3JCO - chains L and M of the 47 polymer chains in the assembly; structure by electron microscopy, 4.80 A resolution (low resolution: residue-level contacts below are approximate; hydrogen-bond / salt-bridge calls are withheld).

# Chain L
Name: 26S protease subunit RPT4
From: Saccharomyces cerevisiae S288c
UniProt: P53549 (PRS10_YEAST); numbering as in UniProt (aligned over 1-437)
Sequence (437 residues; numbered 1 to 437; the number before each row is that of its first residue):
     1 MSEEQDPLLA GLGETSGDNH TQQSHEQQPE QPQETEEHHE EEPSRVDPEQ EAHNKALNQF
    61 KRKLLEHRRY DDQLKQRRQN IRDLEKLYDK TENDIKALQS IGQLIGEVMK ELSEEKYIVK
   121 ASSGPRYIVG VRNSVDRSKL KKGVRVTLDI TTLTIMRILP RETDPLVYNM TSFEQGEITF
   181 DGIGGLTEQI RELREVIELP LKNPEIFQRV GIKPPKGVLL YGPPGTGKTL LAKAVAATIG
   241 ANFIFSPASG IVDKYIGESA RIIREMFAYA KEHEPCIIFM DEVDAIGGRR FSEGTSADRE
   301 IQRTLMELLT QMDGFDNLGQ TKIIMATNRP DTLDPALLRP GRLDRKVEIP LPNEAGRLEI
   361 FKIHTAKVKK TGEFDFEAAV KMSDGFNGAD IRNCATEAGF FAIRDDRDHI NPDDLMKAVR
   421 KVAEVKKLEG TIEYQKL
Not modelled in the structure: 1-62, 206-212, 428-437
Curated features (UniProtKB/Swiss-Prot):
  - binding site (ATP): Gly-222 to Thr-229
  - modified residue: Ser-2 (N-acetylserine)

# Chain M
Name: 26S protease regulatory subunit 6A
From: Saccharomyces cerevisiae S288c
UniProt: P33297 (PRS6A_YEAST); residue numbers follow UniProt; this construct covers 1-434
Sequence (434 residues; numbered 1 to 434; the number before each row is that of its first residue):
     1 MATLEELDAQ TLPGDDELDQ EILNLSTQEL QTRAKLLDNE IRIFRSELQR LSHENNVMLE
    61 KIKDNKEKIK NNRQLPYLVA NVVEVMDMNE IEDKENSEST TQGGNVNLDN TAVGKAAVVK
   121 TSSRQTVFLP MVGLVDPDKL KPNDLVGVNK DSYLILDTLP SEFDSRVKAM EVDEKPTETY
   181 SDVGGLDKQI EELVEAIVLP MKRADKFKDM GIRAPKGALM YGPPGTGKTL LARACAAQTN
   241 ATFLKLAAPQ LVQMYIGEGA KLVRDAFALA KEKAPTIIFI DELDAIGTKR FDSEKSGDRE
   301 VQRTMLELLN QLDGFSSDDR VKVLAATNRV DVLDPALLRS GRLDRKIEFP LPSEDSRAQI
   361 LQIHSRKMTT DDDINWQELA RSTDEFNGAQ LKAVTVEAGM IALRNGQSSV KHEDFVEGIS
   421 EVQARKSKSV SFYA
Not modelled in the structure: 39-69, 86-112, 205-213, 425-434
Curated features (UniProtKB/Swiss-Prot):
  - binding site (ATP): Gly-222 to Thr-229
  - modified residue: Ala-2 (N-acetylalanine), Tyr-180 (Phosphotyrosine)

# Interface between chain L and chain M
Residue-residue contacts (95; chain L residue first):
  Lys-63(L) with Glu-5(M)
  Leu-64(L) with Met-1(M); Glu-5(M)
  Glu-66(L) with Glu-5(M)
  His-67(L) with Leu-4(M); Glu-5(M)
  Tyr-70(L) with Leu-4(M); Glu-5(M); Asp-8(M); Ala-9(M); Leu-12(M)
  Gln-73(L) with Leu-12(M)
  Leu-74(L) with Asp-15(M)
  Arg-77(L) with Asp-15(M); Asp-16(M); Asp-19(M)
  Asn-80(L) with Asp-19(M)
  Ile-81(L) with Leu-18(M); Asp-19(M); Ile-22(M)
  Leu-84(L) with Ile-22(M)
  Leu-87(L) with Arg-33(M)
  Tyr-88(L) with Ile-22(M); Ser-26(M); Glu-29(M); Arg-33(M)
  Asp-89(L) with Glu-29(M)
  Thr-91(L) with Arg-33(M)
  Glu-92(L) with Glu-29(M)
  Asp-94(L) with Gly-133(M)
  Ile-95(L) with Glu-29(M); Thr-32(M); Arg-33(M); Leu-36(M)
  Ala-97(L) with Gly-133(M)
  Leu-98(L) with Leu-37(M); Asn-71(M); Leu-154(M)
  Ser-100(L) with Pro-130(M); Leu-154(M)
  Ile-101(L) with Ser-152(M)
  Gly-102(L) with Phe-128(M); Leu-129(M); Ser-152(M); Tyr-153(M)
  Gln-103(L) with Val-127(M); Phe-128(M)
  Leu-104(L) with Thr-126(M); Val-127(M); Tyr-153(M)
  Ile-105(L) with Val-118(M); Thr-126(M); Val-127(M); Phe-128(M)
  Ser-122(L) with Lys-120(M); Thr-126(M)
  Ser-123(L) with Arg-124(M); Gln-125(M); Thr-126(M)
  Thr-147(L) with Phe-128(M)
  Arg-157(L) with Phe-128(M)
  Pro-247(L) with Arg-303(M)
  Ala-248(L) with Arg-303(M)
  Ser-249(L) with Arg-299(M); Arg-303(M)
  Lys-254(L) with Ile-256(M); Arg-299(M)
  Glu-282(L) with Lys-295(M)
  Asp-284(L) with Asp-292(M); Ser-293(M)
  Ala-285(L) with Lys-295(M)
  Arg-289(L) with Ser-293(M)
  Arg-290(L) with Ser-293(M); Glu-294(M)
  Phe-291(L) with Glu-294(M)
  Ser-296(L) with Ser-296(M)
  Asp-298(L) with Ser-296(M)
  Ile-301(L) with Ser-296(M)
  Ala-389(L) with Arg-339(M)
  Asn-393(L) with Ser-340(M)
  Thr-396(L) with Ala-214(M); Ser-340(M)
  Glu-397(L) with Asp-344(M)
  Phe-400(L) with Pro-200(M); Pro-215(M); Asp-344(M)
  Phe-401(L) with Glu-195(M)
  Ile-403(L) with Leu-199(M); Arg-203(M); Ala-204(M)
  Arg-404(L) with Glu-195(M); Arg-203(M)
  Asp-406(L) with Arg-203(M)
  Lys-421(L) with Glu-195(M); Arg-345(M)
Other interface residues (no listed pair), chain L (65 interface residues in all): Arg-69, Asp-71, Ile-150, Leu-159, Gly-225, Gly-250, Val-252, Asp-253, Gly-287, Ala-297, Thr-332, Asn-387
Other interface residues (no listed pair), chain M (59 interface residues in all): Glu-6, Leu-23, Leu-25, Val-113, Ala-116, Val-132, Asp-151, Glu-191, Pro-335

# Overview
65 residues of chain L face 59 of chain M across their interface. UniProt lists 8 ATP-binding residues on
chain L; 8 ATP-binding residues on chain M.
Here chain L is 26S protease subunit RPT4 and chain M is 26S protease regulatory subunit 6A, both from
Saccharomyces cerevisiae S288c. Entry 3JCO (Structure of yeast 26S proteasome in M1 state derived from Titan
dataset) was determined by electron microscopy (same publication as 3JCP).
